PDB entry 5Y5X | electron microscopy, 5.00 A resolution (low resolution: residue-level contacts below are approximate; hydrogen-bond / salt-bridge calls are withheld) | chains B and D of the 26 polymer chains in the assembly

Chain B:
Molecule: V-type ATP synthase alpha chain
From: Thermus thermophilus HB8
Notes: EC 3.6.3.14
UniProt: Q56403 (VATA_THET8); numbering as in UniProt (aligned over 1-578)
Chain sequence (578 residues; numbered 1 to 578; the number before each row is that of its first residue):
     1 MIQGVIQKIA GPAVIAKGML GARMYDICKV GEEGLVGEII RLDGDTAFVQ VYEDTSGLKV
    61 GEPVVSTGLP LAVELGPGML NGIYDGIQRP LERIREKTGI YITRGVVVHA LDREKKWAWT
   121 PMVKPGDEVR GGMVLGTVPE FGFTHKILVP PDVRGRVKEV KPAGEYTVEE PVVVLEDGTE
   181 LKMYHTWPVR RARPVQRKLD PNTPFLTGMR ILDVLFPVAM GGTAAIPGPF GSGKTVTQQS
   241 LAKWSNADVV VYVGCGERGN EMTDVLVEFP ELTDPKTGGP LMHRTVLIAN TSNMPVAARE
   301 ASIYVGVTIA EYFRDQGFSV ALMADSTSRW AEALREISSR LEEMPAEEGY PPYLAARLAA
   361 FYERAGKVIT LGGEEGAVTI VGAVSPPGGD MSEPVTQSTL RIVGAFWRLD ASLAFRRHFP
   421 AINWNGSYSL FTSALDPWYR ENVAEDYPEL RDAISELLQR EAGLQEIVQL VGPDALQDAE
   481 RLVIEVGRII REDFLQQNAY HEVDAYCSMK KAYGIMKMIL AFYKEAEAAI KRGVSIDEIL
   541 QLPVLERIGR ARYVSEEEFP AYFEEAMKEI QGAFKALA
Not modelled in the structure: 578

Chain D:
Molecule: V-type ATP synthase beta chain
From: Thermus thermophilus HB8
UniProt: Q56404 (VATB_THET8); residues 1-478 here = UniProt positions 1-478
Chain sequence (478 residues; row label = number of the first residue in the row):
     1 MDLLKKEYTG ITYISGPLLF VENAKDLAYG AIVDIKDGTG RVRGGQVIEV SEEYAVIQVF
    61 EETTGLDLAT TSVSLVEDVA RLGVSKEMLG RRFNGIGKPI DGLPPITPEK RLPITGLPLN
   121 PVARRKPEQF IQTGISTIDV MNTLVRGQKL PIFSGSGLPA NEIAAQIARQ ATVRPDLSGE
   181 GEKEEPFAVV FAAMGITQRE LSYFIQEFER TGALSRSVLF LNKADDPTIE RILTPRMALT
   241 VAEYLAFEHD YHVLVILTDM TNYCEALREI GAAREEIPGR RGYPGYMYTD LATIYERAGV
   301 VEGKKGSVTQ IPILSMPDDD RTHPIPDLTG YITEGQIQLS RELHRKGIYP PIDPLPSLSR
   361 LMNNGVGKGK TREDHKQVSD QLYSAYANGV DIRKLVAIIG EDALTENDRR YLQFADAFER
   421 FFINQGQQNR SIEESLQIAW ALLSMLPQGE LKRISKDHIG KYYGQKLEEI WGAPQALD
Not modelled in the structure: 1-4, 464-478

Interface between chain B and chain D:
Pairs across the interface (15):
  Gln7(B) with Val50(D); Ser51(D)
  Lys8(B) with Val50(D)
  Ile9(B) with Glu49(D); Val50(D)
  Gly57(B) with Tyr29(D); Asp78(D)
  Leu58(B) with Ala28(D); Tyr29(D)
  Lys59(B) with Leu27(D)
  Ile100(B) with Leu119(D); Asn120(D)
  Tyr101(B) with Pro118(D)
  Ile102(B) with Pro118(D)
  Gly231(B) with Arg360(D)
Other interface residues (no listed pair), chain B (14 interface residues in all): Ser56, Val60, Ser232, Arg258
Other interface residues (no listed pair), chain D (14 interface residues in all): Lys25, Glu52, Ile332

Overview:
Chain B and chain D each contribute 14 residues to their interface.
Chain B is V-type ATP synthase alpha chain and chain D is V-type ATP synthase beta chain, both from Thermus
thermophilus HB8; the structure, V/A-type ATPase/synthase from Thermus thermophilus, rotational state 1, was
determined by electron microscopy (same publication as 5Y5Y, 5Y5Z and 5Y60).
